Entry 7UMS (electron microscopy, 3.50 A resolution); this record covers chains 1 and 2 of the 46 polymer chains in the assembly.

== Chain 1 (and 2) ==
Protein: Outer capsid protein VP5*
Notes: chain 2 of this document is another copy of the same molecule, construct and numbering; everything in this record applies to it too
UniProtKB: X4YMN0 (X4YMN0_9REOV); residues 247-775 here = UniProt positions 247-775
Amino-acid sequence (529 residues; each row starts with the number of its first residue):
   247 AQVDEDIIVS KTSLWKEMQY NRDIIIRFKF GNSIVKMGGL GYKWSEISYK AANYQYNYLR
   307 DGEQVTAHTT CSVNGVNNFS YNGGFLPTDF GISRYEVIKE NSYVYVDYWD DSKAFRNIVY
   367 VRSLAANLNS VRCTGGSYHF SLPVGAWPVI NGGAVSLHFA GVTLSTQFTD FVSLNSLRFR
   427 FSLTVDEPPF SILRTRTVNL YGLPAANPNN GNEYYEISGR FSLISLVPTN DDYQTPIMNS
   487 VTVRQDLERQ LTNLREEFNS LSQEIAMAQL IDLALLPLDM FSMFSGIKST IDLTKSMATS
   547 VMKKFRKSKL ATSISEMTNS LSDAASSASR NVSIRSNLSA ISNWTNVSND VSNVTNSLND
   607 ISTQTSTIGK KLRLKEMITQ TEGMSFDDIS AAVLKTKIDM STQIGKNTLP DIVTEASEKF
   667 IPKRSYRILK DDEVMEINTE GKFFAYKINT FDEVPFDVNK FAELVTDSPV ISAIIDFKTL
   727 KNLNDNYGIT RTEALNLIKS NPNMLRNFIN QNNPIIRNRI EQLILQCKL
Disordered / not traced: 575-604
Differences from the reference sequence: conflict Asp250 (Asn in X4YMN0), Phe331 (Ser in X4YMN0), Ile364 (Met in X4YMN0), Arg378 (Lys in X4YMN0), His385 (Asp in X4YMN0), Leu388 (Ile in X4YMN0), Asn499 (Asp in X4YMN0), Asn605 (Ser in X4YMN0)
What the authors report for this chain:
  - self-association interface (contacts with another copy of this molecule); pairs are residue here / residue on that copy: Phe331-Phe331 (hydrophobic contact)

== Interface between chain 1 and chain 2 ==
Pairs across the interface (125; chain 1 residue first):
  Ala247(1) with Asp269(2); Arg466(2), hydrogen bond (backbone-side chain)
  Gln248(1) with Asp269(2); Asp307(2)
  Val249(1) with Asp269(2); Asp307(2)
  Asp250(1) with Arg268(2), salt bridge; Arg306(2), salt bridge; Asp307(2), hydrogen bond (backbone-side chain)
  Glu251(1) with Asn267(2), hydrogen bond (backbone-backbone)
  Asp252(1) with Gln265(2); Tyr266(2); Asn267(2); Arg268(2), salt bridge
  Ile253(1) with Met264(2); Gln265(2), hydrogen bond (backbone-backbone)
  Ile254(1) with Met264(2), hydrophobic
  Val255(1) with Glu263(2)
  Ser256(1) with Glu263(2)
  Lys257(1) with Lys262(2)
  Thr258(1) with Leu260(2); Trp261(2), hydrogen bond (side chain-backbone); Lys262(2); Asp477(2)
  Ser259(1) with Ser259(2); Leu260(2); Trp261(2), hydrogen bond (backbone-backbone)
  Leu260(1) with Thr258(2); Ser259(2)
  Trp261(1) with Thr258(2); Ser259(2), hydrogen bond (backbone-side chain); Trp261(2); Leu472(2)
  Lys262(1) with Ile254(2); Ser256(2), hydrogen bond (side chain-backbone); Lys257(2); Thr258(2)
  Glu263(1) with Val255(2); Ser256(2), hydrogen bond
  Met264(1) with Ile253(2); Ile254(2), hydrophobic
  Gln265(1) with Asp252(2); Ile253(2), hydrogen bond (backbone-backbone)
  Tyr266(1) with Asp252(2)
  Asn267(1) with Glu251(2)
  Arg268(1) with Asp252(2), salt bridge
  Asp269(1) with Gln248(2), hydrogen bond
  Lys289(1) with Phe331(2)
  Glu292(1) with Asn324(2), hydrogen bond
  Arg306(1) with Asp250(2), salt bridge
  Asp307(1) with Val249(2); Asp250(2), hydrogen bond (side chain-backbone)
  Asn324(1) with Glu292(2); Arg340(2)
  Phe331(1) with Phe331(2), hydrophobic
  Arg340(1) with Asn324(2); Arg340(2)
  Tyr366(1) with Tyr366(2), hydrophobic; Val367(2); Arg368(2)
  Val367(1) with Tyr366(2), hydrogen bond (backbone-side chain); Phe414(2), hydrophobic
  Arg368(1) with Tyr366(2); Phe417(2), hydrogen bond (side chain-backbone)
  Ser369(1) with Phe414(2); Phe417(2)
  Leu370(1) with Phe414(2)
  Val408(1) with Thr412(2); Gln413(2); Phe414(2)
  Thr409(1) with Thr412(2); Gln413(2)
  Leu410(1) with Leu410(2); Ser411(2); Thr412(2)
  Ser411(1) with Leu410(2); Ser411(2)
  Thr412(1) with Val408(2); Thr409(2); Leu410(2), hydrogen bond (side chain-backbone)
  Gln413(1) with Val408(2); Thr409(2); Arg426(2)
  Phe414(1) with Val367(2), hydrophobic; Leu370(2); Gly407(2); Val408(2), hydrogen bond (backbone-backbone)
  Thr415(1) with Ala406(2)
  Phe417(1) with Ser369(2)
  Ser419(1) with Arg368(2)
  Arg426(1) with Gln413(2)
  Arg466(1) with Ala247(2), hydrogen bond (side chain-backbone)
  Ile470(1) with Phe417(2), hydrophobic
  Thr475(1) with Thr258(2)
  Gln480(1) with Lys257(2); Thr258(2)
  Ile483(1) with Lys257(2)
  Ala557(1) with Phe527(2)
  Ser561(1) with Ser531(2), hydrogen bond
  Met563(1) with Leu522(2), hydrophobic
  Thr564(1) with Ser528(2), hydrogen bond; Lys641(2)
  Asn565(1) with Gly532(2); Lys641(2); Asp645(2)
  Leu567(1) with Leu522(2), hydrophobic
  Ser568(1) with Lys641(2); Thr642(2); Asp645(2), hydrogen bond
  Asp569(1) with Asp645(2)
  Ala570(1) with Gln515(2), hydrogen bond (backbone-side chain)
  Ala571(1) with Ile511(2); Ala512(2), hydrogen bond (backbone-backbone); Gln515(2); Leu516(2), hydrophobic; Thr642(2)
  Ser572(1) with Glu510(2); Thr642(2); Met646(2), hydrogen bond
  Ile624(1) with Pro523(2)
  Thr712(1) with Arg752(2), hydrogen bond (backbone-side chain); Asn756(2)
  Asp713(1) with Asn749(2); Arg752(2)
  Ser714(1) with Asn749(2), hydrogen bond (backbone-side chain)
Other interface residues (no listed pair), chain 1 (75 interface residues in all): Glu309, Leu472, Asp478, Arg552, Ala574, Lys621, Thr625, Glu709, Pro715
Other interface residues (no listed pair), chain 2 (70 interface residues in all): Lys289, Ile470, Asp518, Leu519

== Summary ==
75 residues of chain 1 face 70 of chain 2 across their interface, with 26 hydrogen bonds and 5 salt bridges.
Polar pairs include Asp250(1)-Arg268(2), Asp250(1)-Arg306(2) and Asp252(1)-Arg268(2). The paper reports a
self-association interface involving Phe331(1).
Both chains are Outer capsid protein VP5*. Entry 7UMS (Structure of the VP5*/VP8* assembly from the human
rotavirus strain CDC-9 in complex with antibody 41 ...) was determined by electron microscopy together with
7UMT from the same study.
